PDB entry 7WQW | electron microscopy, 3.20 A resolution | chains A and B

Chain A:
Name: Enteropeptidase non-catalytic heavy chain
Source organism: Homo sapiens
UniProt: P98073 (ENTK_HUMAN); numbering as in UniProt (aligned over 524-784)
Chain sequence (261 residues; numbered 524 to 784; the number before each row is that of its first residue):
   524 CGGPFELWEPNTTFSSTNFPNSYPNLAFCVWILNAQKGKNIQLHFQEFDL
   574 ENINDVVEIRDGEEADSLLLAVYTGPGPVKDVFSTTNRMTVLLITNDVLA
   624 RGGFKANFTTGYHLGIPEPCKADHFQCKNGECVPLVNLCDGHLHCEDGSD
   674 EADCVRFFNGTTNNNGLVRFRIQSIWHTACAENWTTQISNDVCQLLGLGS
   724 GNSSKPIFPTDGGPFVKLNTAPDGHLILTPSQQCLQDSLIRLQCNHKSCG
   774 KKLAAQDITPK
Swiss-Prot annotation at these positions:
  - glycosylation (N-linked (GlcNAc...) asparagine): Asn534, Asn630, Asn682, Asn706, Asn725
Cystine bridges: Cys650-Cys668, Cys662-Cys677, Cys716-Cys767
Covalent attachments: N-acetylglucosamine (NAG) linked to Asn534, Asn630, Asn682, Asn706, Asn725

Chain B:
Name: Enteropeptidase catalytic light chain
Source organism: Homo sapiens
UniProt: P98073 (ENTK_HUMAN); residues 785-1019 here = UniProt positions 785-1019
Chain sequence (235 residues; numbered 785 to 1019; the number before each row is that of its first residue):
   785 IVGGSNAKEGAWPWVVGLYYGGRLLCGASLVSSDWLVSAAHCVYGRNLEP
   835 SKWTAILGLHMKSNLTSPQTVPRLIDEIVINPHYNRRRKDNDIAMMHLEF
   885 KVNYTDYIQPICLPEENQVFPPGRNCSIAGWGTVVYQGTTANILQEADVP
   935 LLSNERCQQQMPEYNITENMICAGYEEGGIDSCQGDSGGPLMCQENNRWF
   985 LAGVTSFGYKCALPNRPGVYARVSRFTEWIQSFLH
Swiss-Prot annotation at these positions:
  - active site (Charge relay system): His825, Asp876, Ser971
  - glycosylation (N-linked (GlcNAc...) asparagine): Asn848, Asn887, Asn909, Asn949
Cystine bridges: Cys810-Cys826, Cys910-Cys977, Cys941-Cys956, Cys967-Cys995
Covalent attachments: N-acetylglucosamine (NAG) linked to Asn848, Asn887, Asn909, Asn949
Reported in the primary citation:
  - contacts within the chain: Ile785-Asp970
  - conformationally variable residues (loop rearrangement): Ile785
  - catalytic residues: His825, Asp876, Ser971
  - mutagenesis - H825A/D876A/S971A: abolished catalytic activity

How chain A and chain B interact:
Contacting residue pairs (41; chain A residue first):
  Ile576(A) - Tyr804(B)
  Ile576(A) - Tyr828(B)
  Ile576(A) - Gly829(B)
  Ile576(A) - Arg830(B)
  Val579(A) - Tyr828(B)  hydrophobic
  Val579(A) - Gly829(B)
  Glu581(A) - Tyr828(B)  hydrogen bond
  Glu581(A) - Arg871(B)  salt bridge
  Arg583(A) - Tyr868(B)  hydrogen bond (side chain-backbone)
  Arg583(A) - Asn869(B)
  Arg583(A) - Arg871(B)
  Leu591(A) - Pro866(B)
  Leu592(A) - Pro866(B)  hydrogen bond (backbone-backbone)
  Leu592(A) - Tyr868(B)  hydrophobic
  Val595(A) - Tyr828(B)  hydrophobic
  Val595(A) - Leu832(B)
  Tyr596(A) - Leu832(B)  hydrophobic
  Thr597(A) - Gly829(B)
  Thr597(A) - Leu832(B)
  Leu615(A) - Arg871(B)
  Ile617(A) - Arg871(B)
  Asn686(A) - Glu899(B)
  His769(A) - Arg982(B)
  Ser771(A) - Gln893(B)
  Ser771(A) - Pro894(B)
  Cys772(A) - Pro894(B)
  Cys772(A) - Cys896(B)  disulfide
  Gly773(A) - Trp798(B)
  Gly773(A) - Pro894(B)  hydrogen bond (backbone-backbone)
  Gly773(A) - Cys896(B)
  Gly773(A) - Trp983(B)  hydrogen bond (backbone-backbone)
  Lys774(A) - Asn981(B)
  Lys774(A) - Arg982(B)
  Lys775(A) - Ala795(B)
  Lys775(A) - Trp983(B)
  Leu776(A) - Asp890(B)
  Leu776(A) - Gln893(B)
  Ala777(A) - Gly794(B)
  Ala777(A) - Asp890(B)  hydrogen bond (backbone-side chain)
  Ala778(A) - Lys792(B)
  Gln779(A) - Lys792(B)
Interface residues without a listed pair, chain A (27 interface residues in all): Phe551, Ser590, Thr685, Lys770, Asp780
Interface residues without a listed pair, chain B (28 interface residues in all): Glu793, Asn831, Ile864, Asn865, His867, Arg870, Ile895
Inter-chain disulfides: Cys772(A)-Cys896(B)

In short:
The interface between chain A and chain B involves 27 residues on one side and 28 on the other; the contacts
include 1 disulfide bond, 6 hydrogen bonds and 1 salt bridge. Polar pairs include Glu581(A)-Arg871(B),
Glu581(A)-Tyr828(B) and Arg583(A)-Tyr868(B). The paper reports catalytic residues His825(B), Asp876(B) and
Ser971(B); H825A/D876A/S971A of chain B abolish catalytic activity.
Here chain A is Enteropeptidase non-catalytic heavy chain and chain B is Enteropeptidase catalytic light
chain, both from Homo sapiens. Entry 7WQW (Structure of Active-EP) was determined by electron microscopy,
deposited together with 8H3S, 8H3U, 7WQX, 7WQZ and 7WR7.
